PDB entry 2HGT | X-ray diffraction, 2.20 A resolution | chains H and J of the 4 polymer chains in the assembly

# Chain H
Name: Alpha-thrombin (large subunit)
From: Homo sapiens
Notes: EC 3.4.21.5
Reference sequence: P00734 (THRB_HUMAN); the construct lacks a stretch of the UniProt sequence and is renumbered around it, so the offset changes along the chain: 16-36 = UniProt 364-384; 37-60 = UniProt 386-409; 61-77 = UniProt 419-435; 78-97 = UniProt 437-456; 7 more segments
Chain sequence (259 residues; numbered 16 to 247 plus 29 insertion-coded residues; 2 numbers in that range are skipped by the numbering (no residue carries them; nothing is unmodelled there); the number before each row is that of its first residue; a row labelled like 60A-60I holds insertion residues (60A, then the next letters in order)):
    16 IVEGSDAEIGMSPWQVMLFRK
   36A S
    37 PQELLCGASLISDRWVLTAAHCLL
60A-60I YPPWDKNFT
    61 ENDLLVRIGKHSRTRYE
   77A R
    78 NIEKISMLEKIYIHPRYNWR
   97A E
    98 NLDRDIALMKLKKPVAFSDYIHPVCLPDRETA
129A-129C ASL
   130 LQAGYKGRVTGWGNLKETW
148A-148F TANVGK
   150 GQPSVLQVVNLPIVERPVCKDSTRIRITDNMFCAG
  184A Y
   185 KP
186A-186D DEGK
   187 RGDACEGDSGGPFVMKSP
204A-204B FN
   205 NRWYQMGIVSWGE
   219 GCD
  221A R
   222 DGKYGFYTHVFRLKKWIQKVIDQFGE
Unresolved in the structure: 148A-148F
Cystine bridges: Cys42-Cys58, Cys168-Cys182, Cys191-Cys220
Swiss-Prot annotation at these positions:
  - region: Ala183 to Val200 (High affinity receptor-binding region which is also known as the TP508 peptide)
  - active site (Charge relay system): His57, Asp102, Ser195
  - glycosylation: Asn60G (N-linked (GlcNAc...) (complex) asparagine)

# Chain J
Name: Hirulog
Reference sequence: P28504 (HIR2_HIRME); residues 54-64 carry their UniProt numbers (11 of 17 residues fall inside the UniProt entry; the rest is not from it)
Chain sequence (17 residues; numbered 48 to 64; the number before each row is that of its first residue):
    48 PGGGGNGDFEEIPEEYL
Unresolved in the structure: 48-54, 61-64
Swiss-Prot annotation at these positions:
  - region: Asp55 to Leu64 (Interaction with fibrinogen-binding exosite of thrombin)
  - modified residue: Tyr63 (Sulfotyrosine)

# How chain H and chain J interact
Contacting residue pairs - 14 pairs, chain H then chain J:
  Phe34(H) - Phe56(J)  hydrophobic
  Gln38(H) - Ile59(J)
  Arg67(H) - Phe56(J)
  Arg67(H) - Ile59(J)
  Arg73(H) - Asp55(J)  salt bridge
  Arg73(H) - Phe56(J)
  Thr74(H) - Asp55(J)
  Thr74(H) - Phe56(J)
  Thr74(H) - Glu57(J)  hydrogen bond (backbone-backbone)
  Arg75(H) - Glu57(J)
  Tyr76(H) - Glu57(J)  hydrogen bond (backbone-side chain)
  Tyr76(H) - Glu58(J)
  Ile82(H) - Ile59(J)  hydrophobic
  Gln151(H) - Asp55(J)
Other interface residues (no listed pair), chain H (11 interface residues in all): Leu40, Leu65

# In short
Chain H and chain J form an interface of 11 and 5 residues respectively, with 2 hydrogen bonds and 1 salt
bridge. Polar contacts include Arg73(H)-Asp55(J), Tyr76(H)-Glu57(J) and Thr74(H)-Glu57(J). Curated annotation
(UniProt) lists 3 active-site residues on chain H.
Chain H is Alpha-thrombin (large subunit) (Homo sapiens) and chain J is Hirulog; the structure, Structure of
the hirugen and hirulog 1 complexes of alpha-thrombin, was determined by X-ray diffraction, deposited together
with 1HGT.
